Entry 7QXI (electron microscopy, 3.40 A resolution); this record covers chains D and M of the 8 polymer chains in the assembly.

Chain D:
Molecule: DNA-directed RNA polymerase subunit beta'
Organism: Escherichia coli K-12
Notes: EC 2.7.7.6
Reference sequence: P0A8T7 (RPOC_ECOLI); residue numbers follow UniProt; this construct covers 1-1407
Sequence (1407 residues; each row starts with the number of its first residue):
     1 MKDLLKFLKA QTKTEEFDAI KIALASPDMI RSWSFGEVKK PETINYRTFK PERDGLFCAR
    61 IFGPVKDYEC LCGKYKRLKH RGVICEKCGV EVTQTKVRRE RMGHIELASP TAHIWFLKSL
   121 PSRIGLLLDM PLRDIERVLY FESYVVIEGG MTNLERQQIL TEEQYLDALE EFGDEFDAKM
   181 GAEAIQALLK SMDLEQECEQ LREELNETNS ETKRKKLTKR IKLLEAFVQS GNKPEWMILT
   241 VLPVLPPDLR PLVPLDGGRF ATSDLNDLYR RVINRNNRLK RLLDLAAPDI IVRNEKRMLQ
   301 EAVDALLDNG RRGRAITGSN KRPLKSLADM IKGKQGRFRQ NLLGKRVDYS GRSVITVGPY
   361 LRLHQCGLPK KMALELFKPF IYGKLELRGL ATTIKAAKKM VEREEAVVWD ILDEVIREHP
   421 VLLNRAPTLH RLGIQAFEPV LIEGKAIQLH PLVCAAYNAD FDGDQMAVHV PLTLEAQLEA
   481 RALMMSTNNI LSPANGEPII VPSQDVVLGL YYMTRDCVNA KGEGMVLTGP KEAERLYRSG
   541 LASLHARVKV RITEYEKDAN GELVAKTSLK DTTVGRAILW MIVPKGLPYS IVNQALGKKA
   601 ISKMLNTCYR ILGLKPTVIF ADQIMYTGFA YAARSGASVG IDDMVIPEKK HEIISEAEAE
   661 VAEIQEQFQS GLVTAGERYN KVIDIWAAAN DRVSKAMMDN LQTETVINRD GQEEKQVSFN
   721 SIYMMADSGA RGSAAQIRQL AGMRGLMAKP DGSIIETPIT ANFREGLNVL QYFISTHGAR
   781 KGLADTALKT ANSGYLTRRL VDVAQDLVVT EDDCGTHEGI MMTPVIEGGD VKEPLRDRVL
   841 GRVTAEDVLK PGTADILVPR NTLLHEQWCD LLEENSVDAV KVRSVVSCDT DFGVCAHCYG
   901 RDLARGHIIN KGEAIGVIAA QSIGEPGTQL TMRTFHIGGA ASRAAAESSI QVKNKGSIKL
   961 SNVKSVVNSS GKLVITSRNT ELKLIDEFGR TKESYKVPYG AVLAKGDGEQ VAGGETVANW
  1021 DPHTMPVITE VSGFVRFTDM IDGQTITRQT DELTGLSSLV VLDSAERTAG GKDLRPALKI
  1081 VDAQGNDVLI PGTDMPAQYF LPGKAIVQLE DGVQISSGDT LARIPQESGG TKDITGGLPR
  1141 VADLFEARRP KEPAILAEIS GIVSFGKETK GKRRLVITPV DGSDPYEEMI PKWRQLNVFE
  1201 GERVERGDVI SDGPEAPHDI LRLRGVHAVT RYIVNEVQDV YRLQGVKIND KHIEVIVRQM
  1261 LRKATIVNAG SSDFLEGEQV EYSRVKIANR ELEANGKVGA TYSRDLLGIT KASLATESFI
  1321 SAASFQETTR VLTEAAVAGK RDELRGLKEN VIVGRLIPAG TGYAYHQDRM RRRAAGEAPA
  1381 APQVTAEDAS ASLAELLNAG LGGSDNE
Not modelled in the structure: 1, 934-946, 1050-1056, 1068-1074, 1089-1096, 1127-1132, 1377-1407
Curated features (UniProtKB/Swiss-Prot):
  - binding site (Zn(2+)): Cys70, Cys72, Cys85, Cys88, Cys814, Cys888, Cys895, Cys898
  - binding site (Mg(2+)): Asp460, Asp462, Asp464
  - modified residue: Lys983 (N6-acetyllysine)
  - mutagenesis: Gln504 (Q504P: Resistant to antibiotics salinamide A and B), Asn690 (N690D: Resistant to antibiotics salinamide A and B), Met697 (M697V: Resistant to antibiotics salinamide A and B), Ala735 (A735T: Resistant to antibiotics salinamide A and B), Arg738 (R738C/H/P/S: Resistant to antibiotics salinamide A and B), Ala748 (A748E: Resistant to antibiotics salinamide A and B), Pro758 (P758S/T: Resistant to antibiotics salinamide A and B), Phe763 (F763C: Resistant to antibiotics salinamide A and B), Ser775 (S775A: Resistant to antibiotics salinamide A and B), Ala779 (A779T/V: Resistant to antibiotics salinamide A and B), Arg780 (R780C: Resistant to antibiotics salinamide A and B), Gly782 (G782A/C: Resistant to antibiotics salinamide A and B), 1 further mutagenesis entry in UniProt

Chain M:
Molecule: RNA polymerase sigma-54 factor
Organism: Klebsiella pneumoniae
Reference sequence: A0A0N9UTC1 (A0A0N9UTC1_KLEPN); residue numbers follow UniProt; this construct covers 1-477
Sequence (497 residues; numbered -19 to 477; the number before each row is that of its first residue; numbers below 1 keep their minus sign (Met-19 is residue -19)):
   -19 MGSSHHHHHH SSGLVPRGSH MKQGLQLRLS QQLAMTPQLQ QAIRLLQLST LELQQELQQA
    41 LESNPLLEET DLHDEVEAKE VEDRESLDTV DALEQKEMPE ELPLDASWDE IYTAGTPSGN
   101 GVDYQDDELP VYQGETTQTL QDYLMWQVEL TPFTDTDRAI ATSIVDAVDD TGYLTIQIED
   161 IVDSIGDDEI GLEEVEAVLK RIQRFDPVGV AAKDLRDCLL IQLSQFAKET PWLEEARLII
   221 SDHLDLLANH DFRTLMRVTR LKEEVLKEAV NLIQSLDPRP GQSIQTSEPE YVIPDVLVRK
   281 VSGRWTVELN ADSIPRLKIN QQYAAMGNSA RNDADGQFIR SNLQEARWLI KSLESRNDTL
   341 LRVSRCIVEQ QQAFFEQGEE YMKPMVLADI AQAVEMHEST ISRVTTQKYL HSPRGIFELK
   401 YFFSSHVNTE GGGEASSTAI RALVKKLIAA ENPAKPLSDS KLTSMLSEQG IMVARRTVAK
   461 YRESLSIPPS NQRKQLV
Not modelled in the structure: -19 to 14, 50-109
Construct notes: initiating methionine (-19); expression tag (-18 to 0); conflict Glu49 (Gln in A0A0N9UTC1), Glu80 (Asp in A0A0N9UTC1)
Reported in the primary citation:
  - mutagenesis - P17A: abolished binding to activators (citing earlier work)

How chain D and chain M interact:
Residue-residue contacts (31; chain D residue first):
  Leu4(D) - Ala139(M)
  Leu4(D) - Ser164(M)
  Leu4(D) - Ile165(M)
  Leu8(D) - Ala139(M)  hydrophobic
  Glu42(D) - Gln35(M)
  Phe49(D) - Glu270(M)
  Phe49(D) - Tyr271(M)  hydrophobic
  Tyr68(D) - Asp146(M)
  Arg77(D) - Asp146(M)  salt bridge
  Arg77(D) - Ala147(M)
  Arg77(D) - Thr155(M)
  Leu78(D) - Ser143(M)
  Leu78(D) - Asp146(M)
  Val253(D) - Val111(M)  hydrophobic
  Asp256(D) - Glu270(M)
  Gly257(D) - Glu270(M)
  Asn274(D) - Gln38(M)
  Arg278(D) - Glu42(M)
  Arg278(D) - Pro45(M)
  Arg281(D) - Glu42(M)
  Pro288(D) - Asp315(M)
  Pro288(D) - Phe318(M)
  Ile290(D) - Met306(M)  hydrophobic
  Ile291(D) - Tyr303(M)  hydrogen bond (backbone-side chain)
  Asn294(D) - Tyr303(M)  hydrogen bond
  Glu295(D) - Tyr303(M)  hydrogen bond
  Thr393(D) - Arg181(M)
  Ile394(D) - Leu130(M)  hydrophobic
  Ile394(D) - Thr131(M)
  Lys395(D) - Phe185(M)  hydrogen bond (side chain-backbone)
  Lys398(D) - Tyr123(M)
Interface residues without a listed pair, chain D (33 interface residues in all): Lys2, Asp3, Leu5, Lys9, Lys79, Pro251, Ser263, Asn277, Leu282, Leu285, Lys325
Interface residues without a listed pair, chain M (36 interface residues in all): Leu41, Ser43, Pro110, Tyr112, Trp126, Gln127, Asp135, Thr142, Ile156, Asp160, Gly166, Asp186, Ile319

Summary:
33 residues of chain D face 36 of chain M across their interface, with 4 hydrogen bonds and 1 salt bridge.
Polar pairs include Arg77(D)-Asp146(M), Ile291(D)-Tyr303(M) and Asn294(D)-Tyr303(M). Curated annotation
(UniProt) lists 8 Zn2+-binding residues, 3 Mg2+-binding residues and 13 mutagenesis sites on chain D. From the
paper: P17A of chain M abolishes binding to activators.
Here chain D is DNA-directed RNA polymerase subunit beta' (Escherichia coli K-12) and chain M is RNA
polymerase sigma-54 factor (Klebsiella pneumoniae). Entry 7QXI (Cryo-EM structure of RNA polymerase-sigma54
holo enzyme with promoter DNA closed complex) was determined by electron microscopy together with 7QV9 and
7QWP from the same study.
